Entry 7FIZ (electron microscopy, 3.28 A resolution); this record covers chains B and A of the 7 polymer chains in the assembly.

[Chain B (and A)]
Protein: Lon protease
Organism: Meiothermus taiwanensis
Notes: EC 3.4.21.53; chain A of this document is another copy of the same molecule, construct and numbering; everything in this record applies to it too
Reference sequence: A0A059VAZ3 (A0A059VAZ3_9DEIN); numbering as in UniProt (aligned over 1-793)
Amino-acid sequence (806 residues; row label = number of the first residue in the row):
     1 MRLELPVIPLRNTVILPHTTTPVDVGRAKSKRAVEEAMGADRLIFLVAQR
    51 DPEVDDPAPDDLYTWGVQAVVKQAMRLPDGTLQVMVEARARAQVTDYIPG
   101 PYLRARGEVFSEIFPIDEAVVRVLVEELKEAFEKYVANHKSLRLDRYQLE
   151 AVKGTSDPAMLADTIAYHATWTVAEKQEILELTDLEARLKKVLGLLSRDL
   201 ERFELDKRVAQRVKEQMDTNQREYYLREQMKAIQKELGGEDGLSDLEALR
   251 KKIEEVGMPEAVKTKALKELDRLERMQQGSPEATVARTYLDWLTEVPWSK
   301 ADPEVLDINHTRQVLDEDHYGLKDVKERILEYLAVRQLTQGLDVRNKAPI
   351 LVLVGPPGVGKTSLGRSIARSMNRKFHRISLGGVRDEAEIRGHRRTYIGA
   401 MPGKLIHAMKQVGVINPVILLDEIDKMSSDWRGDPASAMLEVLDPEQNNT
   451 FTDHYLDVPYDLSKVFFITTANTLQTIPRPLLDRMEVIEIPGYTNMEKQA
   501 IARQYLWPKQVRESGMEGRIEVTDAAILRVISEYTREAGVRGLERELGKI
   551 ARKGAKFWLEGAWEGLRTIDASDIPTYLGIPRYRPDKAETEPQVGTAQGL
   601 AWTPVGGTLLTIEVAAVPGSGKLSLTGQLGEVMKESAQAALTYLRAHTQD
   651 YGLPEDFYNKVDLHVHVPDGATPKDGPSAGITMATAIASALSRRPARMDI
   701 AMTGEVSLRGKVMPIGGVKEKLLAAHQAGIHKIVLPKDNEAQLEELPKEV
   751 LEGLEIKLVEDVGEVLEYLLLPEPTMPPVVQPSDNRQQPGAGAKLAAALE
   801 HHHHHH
Unresolved in the structure: 1, 781-806
Construct notes: expression tag (794-806)
Residues lining bound ligands:
  - ATP-gamma-S (AGS; phosphothiophosphoric acid-adenylate ester), molecule 1: D318, H319, Y320, P356, P357, G358, V359, G360, K361, T362, S363, D422, E423, Y493, I501, Y505, V540, R541
  - ATP-gamma-S (AGS), molecule 2: E446, P480, R484
Reported in the primary citation:
  - catalytic residues: S678 (citing earlier work)

[Chain B / chain A interface]
Residue-residue contacts (84):
  R222(B) with E240(A), salt bridge
  L226(B) with E240(A)
  Q229(B) with I233(A)
  I233(B) with M230(A), hydrophobic
  E236(B) with E223(A); L226(A)
  R272(B) with T284(A); T288(A), hydrogen bond
  R275(B) with M276(A); Q277(A)
  M276(B) with Q277(A); G279(A); T284(A)
  E282(B) with I398(A); G399(A), hydrogen bond (side chain-backbone)
  R328(B) with K549(A)
  E331(B) with R552(A), salt bridge; K553(A)
  Y332(B) with R552(A), hydrogen bond
  V335(B) with R552(A); A555(A), hydrophobic
  Q337(B) with L559(A)
  L338(B) with G515(A); A555(A)
  D343(B) with R512(A)
  V344(B) with R512(A); E513(A)
  R345(B) with E513(A)
  E387(B) with R385(A), salt bridge; S428(A), hydrogen bond
  A388(B) with R385(A)
  H393(B) with R385(A)
  R394(B) with D386(A); E389(A), salt bridge
  T396(B) with H393(A); G399(A), hydrogen bond (side chain-backbone)
  Y397(B) with D386(A); H393(A)
  W431(B) with S428(A); S429(A), hydrogen bond (backbone-backbone)
  R432(B) with S429(A); D430(A); W431(A)
  S437(B) with G382(A), hydrogen bond (side chain-backbone); K426(A)
  L440(B) with E423(A)
  E441(B) with S380(A), hydrogen bond
  E446(B) with K509(A), salt bridge
  Q447(B) with T362(A)
  T450(B) with R378(A)
  H454(B) with V384(A); E389(A)
  P480(B) with N472(A)
  D483(B) with P357(A); R541(A), salt bridge; R545(A), hydrogen bond (backbone-side chain)
  R484(B) with R541(A); R545(A), hydrogen bond (backbone-side chain)
  M485(B) with R545(A)
  V632(B) with Q628(A)
  E635(B) with T626(A); G627(A), hydrogen bond (side chain-backbone); Q628(A), hydrogen bond
  Q638(B) with T626(A)
  T642(B) with H664(A)
  R645(B) with V617(A); P618(A), hydrogen bond (side chain-backbone); D662(A), salt bridge
  Y658(B) with P618(A); G619(A)
  E705(B) with G670(A), hydrogen bond (side chain-backbone)
  S707(B) with E613(A)
  L708(B) with E613(A), hydrogen bond (backbone-side chain); V614(A); H664(A); H666(A)
  R709(B) with Q593(A), hydrogen bond; T596(A); E613(A), salt bridge
  M713(B) with P668(A), hydrophobic
  D738(B) with R584(A), hydrogen bond (backbone-side chain)
  N739(B) with R584(A)
  A741(B) with I580(A)
  Q742(B) with I580(A)
Other interface residues (no listed pair), chain B (67 interface residues in all): Q277, G279, S280, A334, R391, D430, A438, P445, D453, D457, R479, E486, E631, A639, P714
Other interface residues (no listed pair), chain A (70 interface residues in all): P281, G358, R366, G383, A400, M401, K404, S514, M516, R519, K556, A615, A671

[In short]
Chain B and chain A form an interface of 67 and 70 residues respectively, with 17 hydrogen bonds and 8 salt
bridges. Polar pairs include R222(B)-E240(A), E331(B)-R552(A) and E387(B)-R385(A). Ligands of chain B:
ATP-gamma-S. From the paper: the catalytic residue S678(B).
Both chains are Lon protease (Meiothermus taiwanensis). Entry 7FIZ (Processive cleavage of substrate at
individual proteolytic active sites of the Lon protease complex (conformation 3)) was determined by electron
microscopy (same publication as 7EV4, 7EV6, 7FID and 7FIE).
